Entry 8RYD (X-ray diffraction, 3.00 A resolution); this record covers chains A and B.

# Chain A (and B)
Molecule: Class I SAM-dependent methyltransferase
From: Pseudomonas aeruginosa
Notes: chain B of this document is another copy of the same molecule, construct and numbering; everything in this record applies to it too
UniProtKB: Q9HYR0 (Q9HYR0_PSEAE); numbering as in UniProt (aligned over 2-250)
Amino-acid sequence (249 residues; numbered 2 to 250; the number before each row is that of its first residue):
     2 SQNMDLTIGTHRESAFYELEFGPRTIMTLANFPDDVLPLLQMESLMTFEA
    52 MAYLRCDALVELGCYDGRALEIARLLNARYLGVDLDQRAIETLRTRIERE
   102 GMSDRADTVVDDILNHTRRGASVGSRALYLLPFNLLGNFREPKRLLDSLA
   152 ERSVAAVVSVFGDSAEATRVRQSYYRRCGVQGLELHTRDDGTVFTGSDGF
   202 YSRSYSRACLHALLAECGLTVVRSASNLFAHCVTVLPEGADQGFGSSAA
Not modelled in the structure: 2-15, 241-250 (chain B: 2-15, 246-250)
Ligand contacts: S-adenosylhomocysteine (SAH): Tyr18, Pro24, Ile27, Met28, Gly64, Tyr66, Asp85, Leu86, Asp112, Asp113, Ile114, Phe134, Asn135, Leu136, Asn139, Phe140, Phe162, Tyr175, Tyr176, Ser203
What the authors report for this chain:
  - binding site for S-adenosylhomocysteine: Asp85, Phe134, Asn139, Tyr175, Tyr176, Ser203
  - mutagenesis - Y18A, Y18F, M28N, F134H, L136D (5 kcal mol-1), L136N, R172Q, Y175F: decreased catalytic activity
  - mutagenesis - F134L, R172A, R172K, Y175A: abolished catalytic activity
  - mutagenesis - F134Y: unchanged catalytic activity
  - binding site for S-adenosylhomocysteine: Tyr18, Leu136 (proposed by the authors, not directly observed)
  - catalytic residues: Phe134, Arg172, Tyr176 (proposed by the authors, not directly observed)
  - catalytic residues: Tyr175 (from molecular simulation)
  - catalytic residues: Tyr18
  - mutagenesis - F134H, Y175A: decreased binding to S-adenosylhomocysteine

# Interface between chain A and chain B
Residue-residue contacts - 58 pairs, chain A then chain B:
  Leu30(A) - Leu30(B)
  Leu30(A) - Ala31(B)
  Leu30(A) - Phe33(B)
  Leu30(A) - Pro34(B)
  Leu30(A) - Asp35(B)  hydrogen bond (backbone-side chain)
  Ala31(A) - Ala31(B)
  Phe33(A) - Leu30(B)
  Phe33(A) - Ala31(B)
  Pro34(A) - Leu30(B)
  Asp35(A) - Thr29(B)
  Asp35(A) - Leu30(B)  hydrogen bond (side chain-backbone)
  Asp35(A) - Tyr66(B)
  Asp35(A) - Asp67(B)
  Asp35(A) - Arg69(B)  salt bridge
  Leu38(A) - Leu30(B)  hydrophobic
  Leu38(A) - Arg69(B)
  Pro39(A) - Arg97(B)
  Gln42(A) - Ser45(B)  hydrogen bond
  Gln42(A) - Arg69(B)  hydrogen bond (side chain-backbone)
  Gln42(A) - Ala70(B)
  Gln42(A) - Glu72(B)
  Gln42(A) - Ile73(B)
  Met43(A) - Glu72(B)
  Ser45(A) - Gln42(B)  hydrogen bond
  Ser45(A) - Leu46(B)
  Leu46(A) - Leu46(B)  hydrophobic
  Leu46(A) - Phe49(B)  hydrophobic
  Leu46(A) - Ile73(B)  hydrophobic
  Leu46(A) - Leu76(B)  hydrophobic
  Phe49(A) - Leu46(B)  hydrophobic
  Phe49(A) - Glu50(B)
  Glu50(A) - Phe49(B)
  Tyr66(A) - Asp35(B)
  Asp67(A) - Asp35(B)
  Arg69(A) - Asp35(B)  salt bridge
  Arg69(A) - Leu38(B)
  Arg69(A) - Gln42(B)  hydrogen bond (backbone-side chain)
  Glu72(A) - Gln42(B)
  Glu72(A) - Met43(B)
  Glu72(A) - Asn228(B)
  Ile73(A) - Gln42(B)
  Ile73(A) - Leu46(B)  hydrophobic
  Arg75(A) - Ser227(B)  hydrogen bond (side chain-backbone)
  Arg75(A) - Asn228(B)
  Leu76(A) - Leu46(B)  hydrophobic
  Leu76(A) - Arg224(B)
  Arg97(A) - Pro39(B)
  Arg100(A) - Glu167(B)  salt bridge
  Glu101(A) - Asn228(B)
  Glu101(A) - Leu229(B)  hydrogen bond (side chain-backbone)
  Glu167(A) - Arg100(B)  salt bridge
  Ala226(A) - Leu76(B)  hydrophobic
  Ser227(A) - Arg75(B)  hydrogen bond (backbone-side chain)
  Asn228(A) - Glu72(B)
  Asn228(A) - Arg75(B)
  Asn228(A) - Glu101(B)
  Leu229(A) - Arg100(B)
  Leu229(A) - Glu101(B)  hydrogen bond (backbone-side chain)
Also at the interface, not in a pair above, chain A (34 interface residues in all): Met28, Thr29, Asp36, Ala70, Arg178, Phe230
Also at the interface, not in a pair above, chain B (33 interface residues in all): Met28, Thr93, Ala226

# Summary
Chain A and chain B form an interface of 34 and 33 residues respectively; the contacts include 10 hydrogen
bonds and 4 salt bridges. Among the polar pairs are Asp35(A)-Arg69(B), Arg100(A)-Glu167(B) and
Leu30(A)-Asp35(B). The paper reports catalytic residues Phe134(A), Arg172(A) and Tyr176(A) among others; Y18A,
Y18F and M28N of chain A, among others, reduce catalytic activity; 13 substitutions were tested in all.
Both chains are Class I SAM-dependent methyltransferase (Pseudomonas aeruginosa). Entry 8RYD (AzeJ in complex
with SAH from Pseudomonas aeruginosa) was determined by X-ray diffraction (same publication as 8RYE, 8RYF and
8RYG).
